3AX3 - chains A and B; structure by X-ray diffraction, 2.10 A resolution.

== Chain A ==
Name: Mitochondrial import receptor subunit TOM20 homolog
From: Rattus norvegicus
Notes: fragment: cytosolic domain
UniProt: Q62760 (TOM20_RAT); residues 59-126 here = UniProt positions 59-126
Sequence (73 residues; numbered 54 to 126; the number before each row is that of its first residue):
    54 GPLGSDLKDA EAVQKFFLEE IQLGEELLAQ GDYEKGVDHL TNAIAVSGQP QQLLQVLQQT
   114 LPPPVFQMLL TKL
Disordered / not traced: 54-60
Construct notes: expression tag (54-58); engineered mutation Ser-100 (Cys in Q62760)

== Chain B ==
Name: Aldehyde dehydrogenase, mitochondrial
Notes: fragment: c-terminal half
UniProt: P11884 (ALDH2_RAT); residues 12-20 here = UniProt positions 12-20
Sequence (12 residues; row label = number of the first residue in the row):
    12 GCRLCRLLSY AX
Construct notes: engineered mutation Cys-13 (Pro in P11884), Cys-16 (Ser in P11884); expression tag (21-22); amidation (23)
Modified / non-standard residues: Cys-13 (D-cysteine; DCY); NH2 (amino group) at position 23
Disulfides: Cys-13/Cys-16

== Chain A / chain B interface ==
Pairs across the interface - 19 pairs, chain A then chain B:
  Phe-70(A) with Leu-19(B); Ser-20(B)
  Leu-71(A) with Cys-16(B); Ser-20(B)
  Ile-74(A) with Leu-15(B); Cys-16(B); Leu-19(B), hydrophobic
  Gln-75(A) with Cys-16(B)
  Glu-78(A) with Gly-12(B); Cys-13(B), hydrogen bond (side chain-backbone); Arg-14(B), hydrogen bond (side chain-backbone); Leu-15(B), hydrogen bond (side chain-backbone)
  Leu-93(A) with Leu-15(B), hydrophobic
  Gln-102(A) with Ala-22(B), hydrogen bond (side chain-backbone); NH2_23(B)
  Gln-105(A) with Ala-22(B)
  Leu-106(A) with Ala-22(B), hydrophobic
  Val-109(A) with Ala-22(B), hydrophobic
  Thr-113(A) with Leu-18(B)
Also at the interface, not in a pair above, chain A (12 interface residues in all): Leu-110

== In short ==
12 residues of chain A and 10 residues of chain B are in contact; the contacts include 4 hydrogen bonds. Polar
contacts include Glu-78(A)/Cys-13(B), Glu-78(A)/Arg-14(B) and Glu-78(A)/Leu-15(B).
Here chain A is Mitochondrial import receptor subunit TOM20 homolog (Rattus norvegicus) and chain B is
Aldehyde dehydrogenase, mitochondrial. Entry 3AX3 (Crystal structure of rat TOM20-ALDH presequence complex: a
complex (form2) between Tom20 and a disulfide-bridged presequence ...) was determined by X-ray diffraction,
deposited together with 3AWR, 3AX2 and 3AX5.
